PDB entry 8IBO | X-ray diffraction, 1.83 A resolution | chains A and C

[Chain A]
Protein: Negative regulator of genetic competence ClpC/mecB
Organism: Mycobacterium tuberculosis
UniProtKB: A0A655JDN0 (A0A655JDN0_MYCTX); residue numbers follow UniProt; this construct covers 1-142
Chain sequence (142 residues; row label = number of the first residue in the row):
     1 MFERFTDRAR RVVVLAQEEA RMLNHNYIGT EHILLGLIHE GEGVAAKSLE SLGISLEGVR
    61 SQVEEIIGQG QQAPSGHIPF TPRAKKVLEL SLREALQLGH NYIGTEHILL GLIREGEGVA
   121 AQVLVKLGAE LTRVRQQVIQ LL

[Chain C]
Protein: Lassomycin
Organism: Lentzea kentuckyensis
Chain sequence (16 residues; numbered 1 to 16; the number before each row is that of its first residue):
     1 GLRRLFADQL VGRRNX
Modified residues: ILM (methyl L-isoleucinate) at position 16

[Chain A / chain C interface]
Contacting residue pairs (26; chain A residue first):
  Phe2(A) with Val11(C), hydrophobic
  Arg10(A) with Leu10(C)
  Val13(A) with Val11(C), hydrophobic
  Val14(A) with Val11(C), hydrophobic
  Gln17(A) with Leu10(C), hydrogen bond (side chain-backbone); Val11(C); Gly12(C), hydrogen bond (side chain-backbone)
  Tyr27(A) with Arg4(C)
  Ile28(A) with Val11(C), hydrophobic
  Ser75(A) with Arg13(C), hydrogen bond
  His77(A) with Ala7(C); Asp8(C), hydrogen bond (side chain-backbone); Gln9(C), hydrogen bond (side chain-backbone); Leu10(C), hydrogen bond (side chain-backbone); Gly12(C); Arg13(C), hydrogen bond (backbone-side chain)
  Ile78(A) with Gly12(C)
  Pro79(A) with Arg3(C); Arg4(C); Arg13(C)
  Phe80(A) with Gly1(C); Arg4(C), hydrogen bond (backbone-side chain); Val11(C), hydrophobic
  Pro82(A) with Arg4(C)
  Lys85(A) with Leu2(C), hydrogen bond (side chain-backbone); Arg3(C)
Other interface residues (no listed pair), chain A (18 interface residues in all): Met1, Thr81, Leu88, Glu89

[Summary]
The interface between chain A and chain C involves 18 residues on one side and 11 on the other, with 9
hydrogen bonds. Polar contacts include Gln17(A)-Leu10(C), Gln17(A)-Gly12(C) and Ser75(A)-Arg13(C).
Here chain A is Negative regulator of genetic competence ClpC/mecB (Mycobacterium tuberculosis) and chain C is
Lassomycin (Lentzea kentuckyensis). Entry 8IBO (Crystal structure of Wild-Type Mycobacterium tuberculosis
ClpC1 N-terminal domain in complex with Lassomycin) was determined by X-ray diffraction (same publication as
8IBP).
